PDB entry 6YWX | electron microscopy, 3.10 A resolution | chains II and aa of the 83 polymer chains in the assembly

== Chain II ==
Molecule: 37S ribosomal protein S9, mitochondrial
Source organism: Neurospora crassa OR74A
Reference sequence: Q7S7R6 (RT09_NEUCR); residue numbers follow UniProt; this construct covers 1-315
Chain sequence (315 residues; row label = number of the first residue in the row):
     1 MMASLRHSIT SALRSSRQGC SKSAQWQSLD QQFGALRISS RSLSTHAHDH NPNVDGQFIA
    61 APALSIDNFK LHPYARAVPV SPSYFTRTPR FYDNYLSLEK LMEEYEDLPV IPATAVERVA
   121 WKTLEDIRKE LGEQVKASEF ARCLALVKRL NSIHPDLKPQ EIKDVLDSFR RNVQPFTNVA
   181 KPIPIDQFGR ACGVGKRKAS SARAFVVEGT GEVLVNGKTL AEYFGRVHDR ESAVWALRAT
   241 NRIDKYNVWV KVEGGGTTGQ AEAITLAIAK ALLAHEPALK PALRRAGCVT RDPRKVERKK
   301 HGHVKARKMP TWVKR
Disordered / not traced: 1-68

== Chain aa ==
Molecule: 16S rRNA
Source organism: Neurospora crassa OR74A
Sequence (1864 nucleotides; numbered 1 to 1864; the number before each row is that of its first residue):
     1 GAUGUAAUAA AAAAAAUUUU UUUUAAUUUU AUAUUACAUC AAUAAAAAUA GAUGAGUUUG
    61 GUGAUGGCUC UGAUUGAACA CUGUCCAAAU ACUUGACACA UGCUAAUCGA ACGUUUAAUU
   121 UUGGCCUAAG AAAGGGGUUU CAUCGUGGCU UAAGCUAAGG GGUUUAUUGU GGCUUAAGCU
   181 AAGGUUUAAU CUUUGACUUA AGCGGGUGUU UUAGGGGAAC UUGUGCCCCU AAAACCUCUU
   241 AAUUAAAAGU GGUGUACAGG UGAGUAUAAU AUUUUUUCGC UUAACUUAAA GUGAAGGCAA
   301 AUCCUUCAUA UUGCAAAAGG AUAUCUUAGG CACCUGUUGA AAGGGGCCUA CUUAUAUUAU
   361 AUCCGCUUUA AGAGGAUGAG AAAAGUUUCA GAGAUAGGUA GUUGUUAAGG UCAUGGCUUA
   421 ACAAGCCAAU AAUUCUCUUA GUCGAAGCUG AAAAGGCUGA UCGACCACAU UGGGAAUGAA
   481 AAAAUCCCAA GGCAAAUAGG UACAGCAGUG AGGAAUCUUG GUCAAUGGGC CCACGCCUGA
   541 ACUGGUAACU UGGAGGAAUG AGGGGUCAAC UUUGCAAAUG GAUGAGUGAU CGUUAGAAGA
   601 UCCUUAGUCC CCUGGUCUUC UUGACACAUG AGGUAUAUAC UUCUAGUCCA UAUUGGGGGG
   661 AGACUCCACG UCGAUUUAUC GAGUAAAAUU CUGUAUACAU AUUGAUAAUG ACAAUAUGUA
   721 CAUUUGUCUU GACUAAUUAC GUGCCAGCAG UCGCGGCAAU ACGUAAGAGA CUAGUGUUAA
   781 UCAUCAUAAA UAGGUUUAAA GGGUACUCAG ACGGAAAAAU UCGCCCAAAU AUAGGGGACA
   841 AUUUUUCUAG AGUUUUAUGU AAGAAGGUCG UACUCUAGAG UGGAGAGAUA AAAUUCUGUG
   901 AUACCUAGGG GACGGGUAAA GGCGAAGGCA AUCUUUUAUG UAAAAACUGA CGUCGAAGGA
   961 CGAAGGCAAA GGGAACAAAA AGGAUUAGAU ACCCCAGUAG UCUUUGCAGA CAAUUAUGAA
  1021 UGCCAUAGGU UAGAUUUUUA AUUUAGUCUA UAAAUGAAAG UGUAAGCAUU UCACCUCAAG
  1081 AGUAAGGCGG CAACGCAGGA ACUGAAAUCA CUAGACCGUU UCUGACACCA GCAAUGAAGU
  1141 AUGUUAUUUA AUUCGGUGAC CCACGAAAAA CCUUACCACA AUUUGAAUAU UAAUAAUAAU
  1201 GAUAUUAUUU UUUAUGCUUG AUAUGGCAAG CACUCAAUUU UCCCCUCCCC GUAGGUUUGC
  1261 CGCGGGGGGG GAGAAAAAAG AAAAAUAAUG GAUAAUAUAG UAAAUACCAU AUUCCAACUA
  1321 UAUUUAAUUA UUAAUACAAG UGUUGCACGG CUGUCUUCAG UUGAUGUUGC GAAACUGUGG
  1381 UUCGUUCCAU GGAAUUAACG UAAACCCUUG CUUUAUUUGU AAAUAUUAUA AAGCAGUUCA
  1441 CCUUUAUAUA GGAAAUGAUA AAAGGGAUCA AGACAAGUCA UCAUGGCCUA AAUAUUGUGG
  1501 GCUAUAGACG UGCCACAUUU UCCUAAACAA AGAGAUGCAA AAAUGUGAAU UUUAGCUAAU
  1561 CUCAAAAAAU AGGAUAAAAA UAUACAAGGA UUGUAGUCUG AAAUUCGACU GCAUGAAUAA
  1621 GAAAUUGCUA GUAAUCGUGA AUCACCAUGA CACGGUGAAU AUUCCCUCGG AUUGGUACUA
  1681 ACCACUCGUC ACAUGCUGAA AGGAGUGCGU GCAAUAAGUU UGCUUUUCUG UUAUAAGUAA
  1741 GUAGACAUAU AGGUUUAGAU GUUAUAAUAG GAUCCUUCGU AUGCGCGGCU CUGAUUAGUG
  1801 UUAAGUCGAA AUACGGUUCG UGUAGUGGAA GUUGCACGGG ACUUAUCAAU GUUGAACAAU
  1861 ACGA
Disordered / not traced: 1-47, 126-236, 327-358, 563-667, 1195-1328
Bound ions: K+ site 1: U57, U58, C752; Mg2+ site 1: U93, G262; Mg2+ site 2 near C257 (its only coordinating residue here); K+ site 2: G262, G264, G441; Mg2+ site 3: A263, G264, G441; Mg2+ site 4: G293, G319; Mg2+ site 5: U402, C417; Mg2+ site 6 near A460 (its only coordinating residue here); Mg2+ site 7: C503, A504; Mg2+ site 8: C523, U526, G527; Mg2+ site 9 near A524 (its only coordinating residue here); Mg2+ site 10 near C534 (its only coordinating residue here); 45 more Mg2+ sites not listed; 15 more K+ sites not listed

== How chain II and chain aa interact ==
Residue-residue contacts (137):
  Glu-99(II) / A1864(aa)  hydrogen bond to the base
  Met-102(II) / A1864(aa)  phosphate contact
  Arg-128(II) / C1388(aa)  salt bridge to the phosphate
  Lys-136(II) / A1389(aa)  phosphate contact
  Lys-136(II) / U1390(aa)  salt bridge to the phosphate
  Ala-137(II) / C1388(aa)  sugar contact
  Ala-137(II) / A1389(aa)  phosphate contact
  Ser-138(II) / A1389(aa)  hydrogen bond to the phosphate
  Ser-138(II) / A1448(aa)  sugar contact
  Ala-141(II) / A1448(aa)  phosphate contact
  Arg-142(II) / A1448(aa)  salt bridge to the phosphate
  Ala-145(II) / A1864(aa)  sugar contact
  Leu-146(II) / A1864(aa)  base contact
  Arg-149(II) / G1863(aa)  hydrogen bond to the sugar
  Arg-149(II) / A1864(aa)  phosphate contact
  Phe-176(II) / C1434(aa)  phosphate contact
  Phe-176(II) / A1435(aa)  phosphate contact
  Asn-178(II) / G1410(aa)  base contact
  Asn-178(II) / C1411(aa)  hydrogen bond to the base
  Asn-178(II) / U1412(aa)  sugar contact
  Asn-178(II) / C1434(aa)  hydrogen bond to the base
  Val-179(II) / U1412(aa)  sugar contact
  Ala-180(II) / C1411(aa)  phosphate contact
  Lys-181(II) / C1411(aa)  phosphate contact
  Lys-181(II) / U1412(aa)  hydrogen bond to the phosphate
  Gln-187(II) / U1424(aa)  hydrogen bond to the base
  Cys-192(II) / U1426(aa)  base contact
  Val-194(II) / U1427(aa)  sugar contact
  Lys-196(II) / G1410(aa)  phosphate contact
  Lys-196(II) / A1428(aa)  salt bridge to the phosphate
  Arg-197(II) / G1631(aa)  hydrogen bond to the base
  Lys-198(II) / G1631(aa)  base contact
  Lys-198(II) / G1655(aa)  phosphate contact
  Lys-198(II) / U1656(aa)  salt bridge to the phosphate
  Lys-198(II) / G1657(aa)  hydrogen bond to the base
  Ala-199(II) / G1654(aa)  phosphate contact
  Ala-199(II) / G1655(aa)  hydrogen bond to the phosphate
  Ser-201(II) / U1427(aa)  hydrogen bond to the sugar
  Ser-201(II) / A1428(aa)  phosphate contact
  Arg-203(II) / U1420(aa)  sugar contact
  Arg-203(II) / A1422(aa)  base contact
  Arg-203(II) / U1426(aa)  hydrogen bond to the base
  Arg-203(II) / U1427(aa)  hydrogen bond to the sugar
  Phe-205(II) / A1421(aa)  base contact
  Phe-205(II) / A1422(aa)  base contact
  Phe-205(II) / U1426(aa)  base contact
  Lys-218(II) / A1527(aa)  phosphate contact
  Tyr-223(II) / A1527(aa)  sugar contact
  Tyr-223(II) / C1528(aa)  sugar contact
  Gly-225(II) / U1570(aa)  hydrogen bond to the sugar
  Arg-226(II) / G1657(aa)  salt bridge to the phosphate
  Trp-249(II) / A1421(aa)  base contact
  Lys-251(II) / U1420(aa)  hydrogen bond to the phosphate
  Lys-251(II) / A1421(aa)  salt bridge to the phosphate
  Glu-253(II) / A1529(aa)  phosphate contact
  Gly-254(II) / A1529(aa)  hydrogen bond to the phosphate
  Gly-254(II) / A1530(aa)  phosphate contact
  Gly-255(II) / C1528(aa)  hydrogen bond to the sugar
  Gly-255(II) / A1529(aa)  hydrogen bond to the sugar
  Gly-256(II) / C1528(aa)  hydrogen bond to the sugar
  Gly-256(II) / G1655(aa)  phosphate contact
  Gly-256(II) / U1656(aa)  phosphate contact
  Thr-257(II) / U1656(aa)  phosphate contact
  Thr-258(II) / U1656(aa)  hydrogen bond to the phosphate
  Thr-258(II) / G1657(aa)  hydrogen bond to the phosphate
  Gly-259(II) / U1656(aa)  hydrogen bond to the phosphate
  Gln-260(II) / C1528(aa)  hydrogen bond to the phosphate
  Gln-260(II) / A1529(aa)  phosphate contact
  Lys-270(II) / G1410(aa)  phosphate contact
  Lys-270(II) / C1411(aa)  salt bridge to the phosphate
  Lys-280(II) / U1459(aa)  salt bridge to the phosphate
  Lys-280(II) / A1460(aa)  salt bridge to the phosphate
  Arg-284(II) / U1459(aa)  salt bridge to the phosphate
  Arg-284(II) / A1460(aa)  salt bridge to the phosphate
  Arg-284(II) / A1461(aa)  salt bridge to the phosphate
  Arg-285(II) / U1456(aa)  hydrogen bond to the phosphate
  Arg-285(II) / G1457(aa)  salt bridge to the phosphate
  Arg-285(II) / A1458(aa)  salt bridge to the phosphate
  Val-289(II) / A1460(aa)  sugar contact
  Thr-290(II) / A1460(aa)  phosphate contact
  Thr-290(II) / A1461(aa)  hydrogen bond to the phosphate
  Arg-291(II) / U1409(aa)  hydrogen bond to the phosphate
  Arg-291(II) / G1410(aa)  salt bridge to the phosphate
  Arg-291(II) / A1460(aa)  hydrogen bond to the sugar
  Pro-293(II) / A1463(aa)  base contact
  Arg-294(II) / A1630(aa)  sugar contact
  Arg-294(II) / G1631(aa)  hydrogen bond to the base
  Lys-295(II) / C1407(aa)  sugar contact
  Lys-295(II) / U1408(aa)  hydrogen bond to the sugar
  Lys-295(II) / G1631(aa)  sugar contact
  Val-296(II) / G1631(aa)  sugar contact
  Val-296(II) / U1632(aa)  phosphate contact
  Val-296(II) / G1655(aa)  phosphate contact
  Glu-297(II) / G1465(aa)  sugar contact
  Glu-297(II) / U1632(aa)  hydrogen bond to the phosphate
  Arg-298(II) / G1466(aa)  sugar contact
  Arg-298(II) / A1652(aa)  salt bridge to the phosphate
  Arg-298(II) / C1653(aa)  phosphate contact
  Lys-299(II) / C1651(aa)  salt bridge to the phosphate
  Lys-299(II) / A1652(aa)  salt bridge to the phosphate
  Lys-299(II) / C1653(aa)  hydrogen bond to the phosphate
  Lys-300(II) / G1465(aa)  hydrogen bond to the phosphate
  Lys-300(II) / G1466(aa)  salt bridge to the phosphate
  Lys-300(II) / A1652(aa)  phosphate contact
  His-301(II) / A1467(aa)  salt bridge to the phosphate
  His-301(II) / C1651(aa)  phosphate contact
  His-301(II) / A1652(aa)  salt bridge to the phosphate
  Gly-302(II) / C1651(aa)  hydrogen bond to the phosphate
  His-303(II) / C1651(aa)  phosphate contact
  Lys-305(II) / A1633(aa)  salt bridge to the phosphate
  Lys-305(II) / A1634(aa)  salt bridge to the phosphate
  Lys-305(II) / U1635(aa)  hydrogen bond to the base
  Ala-306(II) / A1633(aa)  phosphate contact
  Arg-307(II) / C1628(aa)  sugar contact
  Arg-307(II) / U1629(aa)  salt bridge to the phosphate
  Arg-307(II) / A1630(aa)  salt bridge to the phosphate
  Arg-307(II) / U1632(aa)  phosphate contact
  Arg-307(II) / A1633(aa)  hydrogen bond to the phosphate
  Lys-308(II) / G1627(aa)  sugar contact
  Lys-308(II) / A1633(aa)  hydrogen bond to the phosphate
  Lys-308(II) / A1634(aa)  salt bridge to the phosphate
  Met-309(II) / G1627(aa)  hydrogen bond to the sugar
  Met-309(II) / C1628(aa)  phosphate contact
  Thr-311(II) / U1511(aa)  phosphate contact
  Thr-311(II) / G1512(aa)  hydrogen bond to the phosphate
  Thr-311(II) / U1626(aa)  sugar contact
  Trp-312(II) / A1159(aa)  phosphate contact
  Trp-312(II) / C1160(aa)  hydrogen bond to the phosphate
  Trp-312(II) / U1626(aa)  sugar contact
  Trp-312(II) / G1627(aa)  phosphate contact
  Val-313(II) / C1162(aa)  base contact
  Val-313(II) / G1510(aa)  phosphate contact
  Val-313(II) / U1511(aa)  phosphate contact
  Lys-314(II) / G1158(aa)  sugar contact
  Lys-314(II) / A1159(aa)  sugar contact
  Arg-315(II) / G1158(aa)  sugar contact
  Arg-315(II) / C1162(aa)  hydrogen bond to the base
Other interface residues (no listed pair), chain II (73 interface residues in all): Tyr-95, Glu-106, Arg-190, Pro-281, Pro-310
Other interface residues (no listed pair), chain aa (66 interface residues in all): C1161, U1413, G1433, U1449, A1455, G1464

== In short ==
73 residues of chain II and 66 residues of chain aa are in contact; the contacts include 40 hydrogen bonds and
27 salt bridges. Polar pairs include Glu-99(II)/A1864(aa), Asn-178(II)/C1411(aa) and Asn-178(II)/C1434(aa).
U57(aa), U58(aa) and C752(aa) coordinate K+ site 1.
Chain II is 37S ribosomal protein S9, mitochondrial and chain aa is 16S rRNA, both from Neurospora crassa
OR74A; the structure, The structure of the mitoribosome from Neurospora crassa with tRNA bound to the E-site,
was determined by electron microscopy, deposited together with 6YW5, 6YWE, 6YWS, 6YWV and 6YWY.
